PDB entry 1RUO | X-ray diffraction, 2.70 A resolution | chains F and A of the 6 polymer chains in the assembly

Chain F:
Molecule: 17-nt DNA strand
Sequence (17 nucleotides; each row starts with the number of its first residue; the depositors numbered this strand downwards along its sequence, so these rows (ascending numbers) run in the REVERSE of the deposited 5'-to-3' order):
    -4 GCTT
     1 TTTACACTAG ATC

Chain A:
Molecule: Protein (catabolite gene activator protein (cap))
Organism: Escherichia coli
UniProt: P0ACJ8 (CRP_ECOLI); residues 1-209 here correspond to UniProt positions 2-210 (UniProt number = residue number + 1)
Amino-acid sequence (209 residues; numbered 1 to 209; the number before each row is that of its first residue):
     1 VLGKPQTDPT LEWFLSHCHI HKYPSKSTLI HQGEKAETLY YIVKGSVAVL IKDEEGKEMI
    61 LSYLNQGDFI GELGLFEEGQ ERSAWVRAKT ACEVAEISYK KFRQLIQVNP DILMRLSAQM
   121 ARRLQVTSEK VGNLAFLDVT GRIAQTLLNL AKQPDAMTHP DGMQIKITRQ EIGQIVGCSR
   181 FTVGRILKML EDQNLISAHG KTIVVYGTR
Not modelled in the structure: 1-8, 207-209
Sequence notes: engineered mutation Phe181 (Glu182 in P0ACJ8)
Residues lining bound ligands: adenosine-3',5'-cyclic-monophosphate (CMP): Val49, Leu61, Ser62, Leu64, Phe69, Ile70, Gly71, Glu72, Leu73, Gly74, Arg82, Ser83, Ala84, Val86, Tyr99, Arg123, Thr127

How chain F and chain A interact:
Residue-residue contacts - 17 pairs, chain F then chain A:
  DC-3(F) - Lys26(A)  salt bridge to the phosphate
  DT-1(F) - His199(A)  phosphate contact
  DT-1(F) - Gly200(A)  phosphate contact
  DA6(F) - Arg180(A)  base contact
  DA6(F) - Phe181(A)  base contact
  DC7(F) - Phe181(A)  base contact
  DT8(F) - Ser179(A)  base contact
  DT8(F) - Phe181(A)  base contact
  DT8(F) - Arg185(A)  base contact
  DA9(F) - Gly177(A)  phosphate contact
  DA9(F) - Cys178(A)  phosphate contact
  DA9(F) - Ser179(A)  hydrogen bond to the phosphate
  DA9(F) - Thr182(A)  hydrogen bond to the phosphate
  DA9(F) - Arg185(A)  base contact
  DG10(F) - Asp138(A)  phosphate contact
  DG10(F) - Val139(A)  hydrogen bond to the phosphate
  DG10(F) - Thr182(A)  sugar contact
Also at the interface, not in a pair above, chain F (9 interface residues in all): DT-2, DT1
Also at the interface, not in a pair above, chain A (14 interface residues in all): Lys166, Lys201

Summary:
Chain F and chain A form an interface of 9 and 14 residues respectively, with 3 hydrogen bonds and 1 salt
bridge. Among the polar pairs are DA9(F)-Ser179(A), DA9(F)-Thr182(A) and DG10(F)-Val139(A). Chain A binds
adenosine-3',5'-cyclic-monophosphate.
Chain F is a 17-nt DNA strand and chain A is Protein (catabolite gene activator protein (cap)) (Escherichia
coli); the structure, Catabolite gene activator protein (cap) mutant/DNA complex +
adenosine-3',5'-cyclic-monophosphate, was determined by X-ray diffraction together with 1RUN from the same
study.
